2HEO - chains B and A of the 4 polymer chains in the assembly; structure by X-ray diffraction, 1.70 A resolution.

# Chain B
Molecule: 7-nt DNA strand
Sequence (7 nucleotides; each row starts with the number of its first residue):
   200 TCGCGCG
Unresolved in the structure: 200

# Chain A
Molecule: Z-DNA binding protein 1
Source organism: Mus musculus
Notes: fragment: n-terminal winged-helix domain zalpha
UniProtKB: Q9QY24 (ZBP1_MOUSE); residues 108-170 here correspond to UniProt positions 8-70 (UniProt number = residue number - 100)
Amino-acid sequence (67 residues; numbered 104 to 170; the number before each row is that of its first residue):
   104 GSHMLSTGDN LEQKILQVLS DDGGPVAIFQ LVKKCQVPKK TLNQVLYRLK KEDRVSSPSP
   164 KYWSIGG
Unresolved in the structure: 104-111
Construct notes: cloning artifact (104-107); engineered mutation Ala130 (Lys30 in Q9QY24), Phe132 (Gly32 in Q9QY24), Ser162 (Glu62 in Q9QY24), Lys164 (Ala64 in Q9QY24), Tyr165 (Thr65 in Q9QY24)
Swiss-Prot annotation at these positions:
  - cross-link (Glycyl lysine isopeptide (Lys-Gly)): Lys117 (interchain with G-Cter in ubiquitin), Lys143 (interchain with G-Cter in ubiquitin)

# Chain B / chain A interface
Residue-residue contacts - 11 pairs, chain B then chain A:
  DG202(B) with Lys164(A), salt bridge to the phosphate
  DC203(B) with Lys142(A), salt bridge to the phosphate; Asn146(A), phosphate contact; Tyr150(A), hydrogen bond to the phosphate
  DG204(B) with Lys142(A), phosphate contact; Lys143(A), phosphate contact; Asn146(A), hydrogen bond to the phosphate; Gln147(A), phosphate contact; Tyr150(A), base contact
  DC205(B) with Lys143(A), phosphate contact; Gln147(A), hydrogen bond to the phosphate

# Summary
4 residues of chain B and 6 residues of chain A are in contact; the contacts include 3 hydrogen bonds and 2
salt bridges. Among the polar pairs are DC203(B)-Tyr150(A), DG204(B)-Asn146(A) and DC205(B)-Gln147(A).
Here chain B is a 7-nt DNA strand and chain A is Z-DNA binding protein 1 (Mus musculus). Entry 2HEO (General
Structure-Based Approach to the Design of Protein Ligands: Application to the Design of Kv1.2 Potassium ...)
was determined by X-ray diffraction.
